Entry 9F5Z (electron microscopy, 2.39 A resolution); this record covers chains 1E and 1I of the 20 polymer chains in the assembly.

Chain 1E:
Protein: Cytochrome c1
Organism: Chlamydomonas reinhardtii
Notes: EC 1.10.2.2
UniProt: Q9FQ96 (Q9FQ96_CHLRE); residue numbers follow UniProt; this construct covers 1-314
Amino-acid sequence (314 residues; each row starts with the number of its first residue):
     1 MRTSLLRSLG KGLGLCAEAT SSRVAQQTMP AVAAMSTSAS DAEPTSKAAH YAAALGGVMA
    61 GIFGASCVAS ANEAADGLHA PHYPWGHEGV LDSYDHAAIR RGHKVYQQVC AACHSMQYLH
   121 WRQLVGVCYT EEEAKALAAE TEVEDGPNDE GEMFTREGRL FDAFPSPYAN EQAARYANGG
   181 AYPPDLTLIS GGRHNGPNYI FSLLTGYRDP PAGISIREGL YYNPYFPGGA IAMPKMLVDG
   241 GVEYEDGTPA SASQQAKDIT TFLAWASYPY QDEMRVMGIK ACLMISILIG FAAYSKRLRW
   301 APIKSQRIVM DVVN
Not modelled in the structure: 1-71
Metal / ion sites: heme c Fe near M233 (its only coordinating residue here)
Ligand contacts:
  - 1,2-diacyl-glycerol-3-sn-phosphate (3PH), molecule 1: V90, I279, C282, L283, S286, I289
  - 1,2-diacyl-glycerol-3-sn-phosphate (3PH), molecule 2: L283, I287, F291
  - heme c (HEC): V109, C110, C113, H114, N178, A181, Y182, P183, P184, L186, I189, R193, Y199, I200, L203, L204, F226, A230, I231, A232, M233, P234, M236, L237, I259
  - phosphatidylethanolamine (PTY): V276, M277, K280, A281, M284, I285

Chain 1I:
Protein: Cytochrome b-c1 complex subunit 6
Organism: Chlamydomonas reinhardtii
UniProt: A8J8N9 (A8J8N9_CHLRE); numbering as in UniProt (aligned over 1-69)
Amino-acid sequence (69 residues; each row starts with the number of its first residue):
     1 MVEYTEDDPK PQIEEDCKPH CVKEWAAYKA CAERIKDDTT GQAHCSGQYF DFWKCVDHCA
    61 APKIFAHLK
Not modelled in the structure: 1
Cystine bridges: C17-C59, C21-C55, C31-C45

How chain 1E and chain 1I interact:
Contacting residue pairs (48):
  E73(1E) with G47(1I); F50(1I)
  G77(1E) with F50(1I)
  L78(1E) with F50(1I); W53(1I), hydrophobic
  P81(1E) with D57(1I); A61(1I), hydrophobic
  Y83(1E) with K10(1I), hydrogen bond; A61(1I); F65(1I), hydrophobic
  P84(1E) with F65(1I)
  W85(1E) with F65(1I), hydrophobic
  R101(1E) with K69(1I)
  F201(1E) with F65(1I), hydrophobic
  T205(1E) with K10(1I), hydrogen bond
  R208(1E) with E14(1I), salt bridge; Y49(1I); W53(1I); D57(1I), salt bridge
  D209(1E) with Y49(1I), hydrogen bond (backbone-side chain)
  P211(1E) with Y28(1I); Y49(1I), hydrophobic
  A212(1E) with Y28(1I), hydrogen bond (backbone-side chain); A32(1I), hydrophobic; I35(1I); H44(1I); C45(1I), hydrogen bond (backbone-backbone)
  G213(1E) with A43(1I)
  I214(1E) with H44(1I)
  P224(1E) with F50(1I), hydrophobic
  Y225(1E) with D57(1I), hydrogen bond
  D239(1E) with E6(1I); D7(1I); D8(1I), hydrogen bond (side chain-backbone)
  T248(1E) with K69(1I)
  P249(1E) with Y4(1I), hydrophobic; E6(1I)
  S251(1E) with E6(1I); D7(1I); D8(1I)
  A252(1E) with D8(1I)
  S253(1E) with D8(1I), hydrogen bond; K10(1I); L68(1I)
  Q254(1E) with L68(1I); K69(1I), hydrogen bond (side chain-backbone)
  K257(1E) with F65(1I); K69(1I)
Interface residues without a listed pair, chain 1E (32 interface residues in all): A74, H79, H82, Y222, D246, A250
Interface residues without a listed pair, chain 1I (27 interface residues in all): T5, P9, S46, K54, P62, I64

Overview:
32 residues of chain 1E face 27 of chain 1I across their interface, with 9 hydrogen bonds and 2 salt bridges.
Polar contacts include R208(1E)-E14(1I), R208(1E)-D57(1I) and Y83(1E)-K10(1I). Chain 1E binds
1,2-diacyl-glycerol-3-sn-phosphate, phosphatidylethanolamine and heme c.
Here chain 1E is Cytochrome c1 and chain 1I is Cytochrome b-c1 complex subunit 6, both from Chlamydomonas
reinhardtii. Entry 9F5Z (Structure of the Chlamydomonas reinhardtii respiratory complex III from respiratory
supercomplex) was determined by electron microscopy, deposited together with 9F5X, 9F5Y, 9F60, 9F61 and 9F62.
